PDB entry 7VX4 | electron microscopy, 3.90 A resolution | chains A and E

[Chain A]
Protein: Angiotensin-converting enzyme 2
Organism: Homo sapiens
Notes: EC 3.4.17.23, 3.4.17.-
UniProtKB: Q9BYF1 (ACE2_HUMAN); residue numbers follow UniProt; this construct covers 17-615
Chain sequence (625 residues; row label = number of the first residue in the row; numbering starts at 0):
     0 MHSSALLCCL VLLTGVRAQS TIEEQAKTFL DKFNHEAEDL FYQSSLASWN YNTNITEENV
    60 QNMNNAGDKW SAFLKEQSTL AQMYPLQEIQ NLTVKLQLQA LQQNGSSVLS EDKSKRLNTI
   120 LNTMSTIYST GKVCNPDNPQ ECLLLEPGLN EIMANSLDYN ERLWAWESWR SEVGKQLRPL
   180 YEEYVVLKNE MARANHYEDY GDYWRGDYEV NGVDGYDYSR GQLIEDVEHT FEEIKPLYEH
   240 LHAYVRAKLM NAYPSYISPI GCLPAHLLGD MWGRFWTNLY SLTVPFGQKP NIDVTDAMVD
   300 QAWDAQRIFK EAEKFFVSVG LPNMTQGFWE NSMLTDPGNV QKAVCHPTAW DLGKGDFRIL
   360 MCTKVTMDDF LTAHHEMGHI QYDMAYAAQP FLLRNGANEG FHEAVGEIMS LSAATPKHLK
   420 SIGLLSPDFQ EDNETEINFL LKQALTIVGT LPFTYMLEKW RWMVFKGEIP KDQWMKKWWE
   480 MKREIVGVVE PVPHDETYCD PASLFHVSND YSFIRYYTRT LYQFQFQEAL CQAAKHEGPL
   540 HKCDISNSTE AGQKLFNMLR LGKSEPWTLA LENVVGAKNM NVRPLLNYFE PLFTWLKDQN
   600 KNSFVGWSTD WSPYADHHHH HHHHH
Not modelled in the structure: 0-18, 616-624
Sequence notes: initiating methionine (0); expression tag (1-16, 616-624)
UniProt features mapped onto this chain:
  - region (Interaction with SARS-CoV spike glycoprotein): Asp30 to Tyr41, Met82 to Pro84, Lys353 to Arg357
  - active site: Glu375 (Proton acceptor), His505 (Proton donor)
  - binding site (chloride): Arg169, Trp477, Lys481
  - binding site (substrate): Arg273, His345, Pro346, Tyr515
  - binding site (Zn(2+)): His374, His378, Glu402
  - glycosylation (N-linked (GlcNAc...) asparagine): Asn53, Asn90, Asn103, Asn322, Asn432, Asn546
  - mutagenesis: Ser19 (S19P: Increases slightly the interaction with RBD domain of SARS-CoV-2 spike protein), Gln24 to Lys26 (Slightly inhibits interaction with SARS-CoV spike glycoprotein), Gln24 (Q24T: Increases slightly the interaction with RBD domain of SARS-CoV-2 spike protein), Ala25 (A25V: Increases slightly the interaction with RBD domain of SARS-CoV-2 spike protein), Thr27 (T27Y: Increases slightly the interaction with RBD domain of SARS-CoV-2 spike protein. In sACE2.v2.2; increases interaction with RBD domain of SARS-CoV-2 spike protein ...), Leu29 (L29F: Increases slightly the interaction with RBD domain of SARS-CoV-2 spike protein), Lys31 (K31D: Abolishes interaction with SARS-CoV spike glycoprotein; K31Y: Increases slightly the interaction with RBD domain of SARS-CoV-2 spike protein), Asn33 (N33D: Increases slightly the interaction with RBD domain of SARS-CoV-2 spike protein), His34 (H34A: Increases slightly the interaction with RBD domain of SARS-CoV-2 spike protein), Glu37 (E37A: No effect on interaction with SARS-CoV spike glycoprotein), Asp38 (D38A: No effect on interaction with SARS-CoV spike glycoprotein), Leu39 (L39R: Increases slightly the interaction with RBD domain of SARS-CoV-2 spike protein), 48 further mutagenesis entries in UniProt
Disulfide bonds: Cys133-Cys141, Cys344-Cys361, Cys530-Cys542
Glycans and other covalent adducts: N-acetylglucosamine (NAG) linked to Asn53, Asn90, Asn322, Asn546
Ion coordination: Zn2+: His374, His378, Glu402

[Chain E]
Protein: Spike glycoprotein
Organism: Severe acute respiratory syndrome coronavirus 2
UniProtKB: P0DTC2 (SPIKE_SARS2); aligned to UniProt positions 1-1203 over residues 4-1206 (the alignment contains insertions or deletions, so no single offset holds)
Chain sequence (1258 residues; row label = number of the first residue in the row):
     4 MFVFLVLLPL VSSQCVNFTT RTQLPPAYTN SFTRGVYYPD KVFRSSVLHS TQDLFLPFFS
    64 NVTWFHAIHV SGTNGTKRFA NPVLPFNDGV YFASTEKSNI IRGWIFGTTL DSKTQSLLIV
   124 NNATNVVIKV CEFQFCNDPF LGVYYHKNNK SWMESEFRVY SSANNCTFEY VSQPFLMDLE
   184 GKQGNFKNLR EFVFKNIDGY FKIYSKHTPI NLVRGLPQGF SALEPLVDLP IGINITRFQT
   244 LHISYLTPGD SSSGWTAGAA AYYVGYLQPR TFLLKYNENG TITDAVDCAL DPLSETKCTL
   304 KSFTVEKGIY QTSNFRVQPT ESIVRFPNIT NLCPFGEVFN ATRFASVYAW NRKRISNCVA
   364 DYSVLYNSAS FSTFKCYGVS PTKLNDLCFT NVYADSFVIR GDEVRQIAPG QTGNIADYNY
   424 KLPDDFTGCV IAWNSNNLDS KVGGNYNYLY RLFRKSNLKP FERDISTEIY QAGSTPCNGV
   484 KGFNCYFPLQ SYGFQPTYGV GYQPYRVVVL SFELLHAPAT VCGPKKSTNL VKNKCVNFNF
   544 NGLTGTGVLT ESNKKFLPFQ QFGRDIADTT DAVRDPQTLE ILDITPCSFG GVSVITPGTN
   604 TSNQVAVLYQ GVNCTEVPVA IHADQLTPTW RVYSTGSNVF QTRAGCLIGA EHVNNSYECD
   664 IPIGAGICAS YQTQTNSPGS ASSVASQSII AYTMSLGVEN SVAYSNNSIA IPTNFTISVT
   724 TEILPVSMTK TSVDCTMYIC GDSTECSNLL LQYGSFCTQL NRALTGIAVE QDKNTQEVFA
   784 QVKQIYKTPP IKDFGGFNFS QILPDPSKPS KRSFIEDLLF NKVTLADAGF IKQYGDCLGD
   844 IAARDLICAQ KFNGLTVLPP LLTDEMIAQY TSALLAGTIT SGWTFGAGAA LQIPFAMQMA
   904 YRFNGIGVTQ NVLYENQKLI ANQFNSAIGK IQDSLSSTAS ALGKLQDVVN QNAQALNTLV
   964 KQLSSNFGAI SSVLNDILSR LDPPEAEVQI DRLITGRLQS LQTYVTQQLI RAAEIRASAN
  1024 LAATKMSECV LGQSKRVDFC GKGYHLMSFP QSAPHGVVFL HVTYVPAQEK NFTTAPAICH
  1084 DGKAHFPREG VFVSNGTHWF VTQRNFYEPQ IITTDNTFVS GNCDVVIGIV NNTVYDPLQP
  1144 ELDSFKEELD KYFKNHTSPD VDLGDISGIN ASVVNIQKEI DRLNEVAKNL NESLIDLQEL
  1204 GKYEQGSGYI PEAPRDGQAY VRKDGEWVLL STFLENLYFQ GDYKDDDDKH HHHHHHHH
Not modelled in the structure: 4-332, 527-1261
Sequence notes: variant Phe21 (Leu18 in P0DTC2), Ala83 (Asp80 in P0DTC2), Gly218 (Asp215 in P0DTC2), Ile246 (Arg in P0DTC2), Asn417 (Lys in P0DTC2), Lys484 (Glu in P0DTC2), Tyr501 (Asn in P0DTC2), Gly614 (Asp in P0DTC2), Gly682 (Arg in P0DTC2), Ser683 (Arg in P0DTC2), Ser685 (Arg in P0DTC2), Val701 (Ala in P0DTC2), Pro986 (Lys in P0DTC2), Pro987 (Val in P0DTC2); expression tag (1207-1261)
UniProt features mapped onto this chain:
  - glycosylation (N-linked (GlcNAc...) asparagine): Asn20 (complex), Asn64 (hybrid), Asn77 (complex), Asn125 (hybrid), Asn152 (complex), Asn168 (complex), Asn237 (high mannose), Asn334 (complex), Asn606 (hybrid)
Disulfide bonds: Cys336-Cys361, Cys379-Cys432, Cys391-Cys525, Cys480-Cys488
Glycans and other covalent adducts: N-acetylglucosamine (NAG) linked to Asn343
What the authors report for this chain:
  - contacts within the chain: Tyr501-Tyr505 (pi stacking)

[How chain A and chain E interact]
Pairs across the interface (33; chain A residue first):
  Gln24(A) with Gly476(E); Asn487(E), hydrogen bond
  Thr27(A) with Phe456(E); Tyr473(E); Ala475(E); Tyr489(E)
  Phe28(A) with Tyr489(E)
  Asp30(A) with Leu455(E); Phe456(E)
  Lys31(A) with Phe456(E); Phe490(E); Gln493(E), hydrogen bond
  His34(A) with Tyr453(E); Leu455(E); Gln493(E), hydrogen bond (backbone-side chain)
  Glu35(A) with Gln493(E), hydrogen bond
  Asp38(A) with Tyr449(E)
  Tyr41(A) with Gln498(E); Thr500(E), hydrogen bond
  Gln42(A) with Gln498(E)
  Leu79(A) with Phe486(E), hydrophobic
  Met82(A) with Phe486(E), hydrophobic
  Tyr83(A) with Phe486(E), hydrophobic; Asn487(E), hydrogen bond; Tyr489(E)
  Gln325(A) with Val503(E)
  Asn330(A) with Thr500(E), hydrogen bond (side chain-backbone)
  Lys353(A) with Tyr501(E); Tyr505(E)
  Gly354(A) with Gly502(E), hydrogen bond (backbone-backbone); Tyr505(E)
  Arg357(A) with Thr500(E)
  Arg393(A) with Tyr505(E), hydrogen bond
Also at the interface, not in a pair above, chain A (20 interface residues in all): Asp355
Also at the interface, not in a pair above, chain E (22 interface residues in all): Asn417, Gly446, Ser477, Gly496
The authors on this interface:
  - specific contacts: Tyr41(A)-Tyr501(E) (pi stacking), Lys353(A)-Tyr501(E)

[In short]
Chain A and chain E form an interface of 20 and 22 residues respectively; the contacts include 9 hydrogen
bonds. Polar pairs include Gln24(A)-Asn487(E), Lys31(A)-Gln493(E) and His34(A)-Gln493(E). The paper describes
pi stacking between Tyr41(A) and Tyr501(E); a contact between Lys353(A) and Tyr501(E). From the paper:
contacts within the chain involving Tyr505(E) and Tyr501(E).
Here chain A is Angiotensin-converting enzyme 2 (Homo sapiens) and chain E is Spike glycoprotein (Severe acute
respiratory syndrome coronavirus 2). Entry 7VX4 (ACE2-RBD in SARS-CoV-2 Beta variant S-ACE2 complex) was
determined by electron microscopy, deposited together with 7VX5, 7VX9, 7VXA, 7VXB, 7VXC, 7VXD and 3 further
entries.
